PDB entry 4O9Y | X-ray diffraction, 3.50 A resolution | chains B and D of the 5 polymer chains in the assembly

Chain B (and D):
Molecule: TcdA1
Organism: Photorhabdus luminescens
Notes: chain D of this document is another copy of the same molecule, construct and numbering; everything in this record applies to it too
Reference sequence: Q9RN43 (Q9RN43_PHOLU); residues 1-2516 here = UniProt positions 1-2516
Chain sequence (2516 residues; each row starts with the number of its first residue):
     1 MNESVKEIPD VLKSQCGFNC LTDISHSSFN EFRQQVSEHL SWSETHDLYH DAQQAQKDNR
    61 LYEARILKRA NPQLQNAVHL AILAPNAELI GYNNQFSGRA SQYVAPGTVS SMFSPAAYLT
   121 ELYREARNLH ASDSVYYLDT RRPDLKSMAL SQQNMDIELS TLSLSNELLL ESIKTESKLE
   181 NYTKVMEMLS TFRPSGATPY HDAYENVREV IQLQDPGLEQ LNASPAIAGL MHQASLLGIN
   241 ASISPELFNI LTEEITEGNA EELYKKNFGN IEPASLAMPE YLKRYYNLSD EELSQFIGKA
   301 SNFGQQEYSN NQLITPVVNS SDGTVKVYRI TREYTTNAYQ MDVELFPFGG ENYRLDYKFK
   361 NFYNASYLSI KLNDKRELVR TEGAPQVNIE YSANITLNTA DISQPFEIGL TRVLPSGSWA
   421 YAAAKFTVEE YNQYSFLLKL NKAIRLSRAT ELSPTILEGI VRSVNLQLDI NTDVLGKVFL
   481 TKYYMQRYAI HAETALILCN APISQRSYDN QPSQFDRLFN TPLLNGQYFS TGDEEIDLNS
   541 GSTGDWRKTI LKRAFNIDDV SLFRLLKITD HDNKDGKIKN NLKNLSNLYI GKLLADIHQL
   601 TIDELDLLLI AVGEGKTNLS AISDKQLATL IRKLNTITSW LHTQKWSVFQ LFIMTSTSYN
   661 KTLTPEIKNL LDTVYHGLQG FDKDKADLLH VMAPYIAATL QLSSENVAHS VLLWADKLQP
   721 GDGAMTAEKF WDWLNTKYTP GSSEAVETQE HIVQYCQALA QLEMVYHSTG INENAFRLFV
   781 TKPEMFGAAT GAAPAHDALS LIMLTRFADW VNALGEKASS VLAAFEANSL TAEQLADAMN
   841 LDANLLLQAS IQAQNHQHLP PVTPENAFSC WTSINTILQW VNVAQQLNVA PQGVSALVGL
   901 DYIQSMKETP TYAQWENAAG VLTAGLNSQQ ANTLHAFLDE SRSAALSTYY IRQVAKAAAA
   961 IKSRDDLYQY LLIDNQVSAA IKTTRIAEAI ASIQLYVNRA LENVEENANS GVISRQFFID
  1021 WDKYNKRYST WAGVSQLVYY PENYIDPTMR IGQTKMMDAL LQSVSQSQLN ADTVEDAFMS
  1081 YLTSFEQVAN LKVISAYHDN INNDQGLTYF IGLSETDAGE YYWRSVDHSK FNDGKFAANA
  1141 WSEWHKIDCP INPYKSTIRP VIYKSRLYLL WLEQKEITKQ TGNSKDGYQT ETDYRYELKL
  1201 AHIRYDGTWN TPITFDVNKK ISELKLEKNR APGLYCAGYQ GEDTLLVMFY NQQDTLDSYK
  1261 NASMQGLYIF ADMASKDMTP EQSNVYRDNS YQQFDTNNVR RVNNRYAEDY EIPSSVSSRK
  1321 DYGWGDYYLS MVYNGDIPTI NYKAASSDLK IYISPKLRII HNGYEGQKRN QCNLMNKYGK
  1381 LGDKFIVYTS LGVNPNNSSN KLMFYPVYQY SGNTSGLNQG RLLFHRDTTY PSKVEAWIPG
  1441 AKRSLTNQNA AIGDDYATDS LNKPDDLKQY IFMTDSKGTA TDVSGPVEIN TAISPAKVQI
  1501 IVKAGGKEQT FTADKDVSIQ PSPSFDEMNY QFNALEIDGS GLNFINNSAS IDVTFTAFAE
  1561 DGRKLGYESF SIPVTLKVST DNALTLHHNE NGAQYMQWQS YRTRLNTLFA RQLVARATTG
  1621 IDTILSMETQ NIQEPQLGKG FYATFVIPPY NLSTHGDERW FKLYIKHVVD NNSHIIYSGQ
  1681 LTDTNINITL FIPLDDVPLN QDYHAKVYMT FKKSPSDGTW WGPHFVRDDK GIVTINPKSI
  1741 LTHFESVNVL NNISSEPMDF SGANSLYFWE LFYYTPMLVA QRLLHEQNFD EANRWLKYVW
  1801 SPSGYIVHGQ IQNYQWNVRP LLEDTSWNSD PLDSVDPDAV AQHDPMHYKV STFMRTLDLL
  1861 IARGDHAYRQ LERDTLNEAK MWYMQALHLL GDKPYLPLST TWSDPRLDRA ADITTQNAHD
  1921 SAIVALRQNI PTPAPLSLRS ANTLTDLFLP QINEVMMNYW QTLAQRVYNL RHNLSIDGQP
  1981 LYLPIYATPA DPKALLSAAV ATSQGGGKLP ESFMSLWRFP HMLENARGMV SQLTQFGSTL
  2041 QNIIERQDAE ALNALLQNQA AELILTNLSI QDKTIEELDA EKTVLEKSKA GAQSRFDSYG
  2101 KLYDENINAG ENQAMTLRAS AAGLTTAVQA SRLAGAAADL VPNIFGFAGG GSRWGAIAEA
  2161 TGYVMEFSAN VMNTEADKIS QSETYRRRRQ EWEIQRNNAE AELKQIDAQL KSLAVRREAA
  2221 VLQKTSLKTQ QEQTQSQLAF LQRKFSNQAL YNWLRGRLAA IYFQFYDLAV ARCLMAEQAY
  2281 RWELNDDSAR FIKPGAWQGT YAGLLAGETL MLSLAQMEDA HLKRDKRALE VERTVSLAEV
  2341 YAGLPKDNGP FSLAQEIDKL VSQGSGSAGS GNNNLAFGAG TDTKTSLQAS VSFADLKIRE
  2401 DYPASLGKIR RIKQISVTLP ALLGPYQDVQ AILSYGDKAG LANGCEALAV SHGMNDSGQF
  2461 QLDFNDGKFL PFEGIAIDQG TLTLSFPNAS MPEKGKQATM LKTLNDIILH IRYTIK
Disordered / not traced: 1-13, 1181-1187, 1933-1938

Interface between chain B and chain D:
Residue-residue contacts (48; chain B residue first):
  Q1062(B) - E2175(D)
  Q1062(B) - K2178(D)  hydrogen bond (backbone-side chain)
  S1063(B) - E2175(D)
  S1063(B) - K2178(D)
  S1065(B) - K2178(D)
  S1065(B) - I2179(D)
  Q1066(B) - M2115(D)
  Q1066(B) - A2119(D)
  Q1066(B) - K2178(D)
  Q1066(B) - S2182(D)
  S1067(B) - I2107(D)
  S1067(B) - M2115(D)
  S1067(B) - S2182(D)  hydrogen bond
  Q1068(B) - I2107(D)
  Q1068(B) - N2112(D)
  Q1087(B) - Q2129(D)
  T1116(B) - L2133(D)
  D1117(B) - L2133(D)
  D1117(B) - A2134(D)  hydrogen bond (side chain-backbone)
  D1117(B) - A2137(D)
  E1120(B) - Q2129(D)
  E1120(B) - L2133(D)
  K1146(B) - Q2129(D)
  D1148(B) - T2161(D)
  D1148(B) - M2165(D)
  P1150(B) - I2157(D)  hydrophobic
  P1150(B) - A2158(D)  hydrophobic
  N1152(B) - L2140(D)
  K1175(B) - W2154(D)
  T1190(B) - F2147(D)
  E1786(B) - R2186(D)  salt bridge
  Y1986(B) - K2211(D)
  A1999(B) - E666(D)
  V2000(B) - E666(D)
  A2001(B) - P665(D)
  A2001(B) - E666(D)  hydrogen bond (backbone-side chain)
  T2002(B) - N669(D)  hydrogen bond (backbone-side chain)
  S2003(B) - P665(D)  hydrogen bond (side chain-backbone)
  S2003(B) - K668(D)
  S2003(B) - N669(D)  hydrogen bond
  Q2004(B) - D672(D)
  G2005(B) - G741(D)
  P2294(B) - H676(D)
  G2295(B) - H676(D)
  Q2298(B) - H676(D)
  T2300(B) - N669(D)
  Y2301(B) - N669(D)
  Y2301(B) - T673(D)
Interface residues without a listed pair, chain B (36 interface residues in all): A1118, I1151, E1176, T1178, G2006, K2293
Interface residues without a listed pair, chain D (33 interface residues in all): Q679, P740, T2116, G2149

Overview:
Chain B and chain D form an interface of 36 and 33 residues respectively, with 7 hydrogen bonds and 1 salt
bridge. Among the polar pairs are E1786(B)-R2186(D), Q1062(B)-K2178(D) and S1067(B)-S2182(D).
Both chains are TcdA1 (Photorhabdus luminescens). Entry 4O9Y (Crystal Structure of TcdA1) was determined by
X-ray diffraction (same publication as 4O9X).
